PDB entry 7ST9 | electron microscopy, 2.20 A resolution | chains C and D of the 10 polymer chains in the assembly

[Chain C]
Protein: Replication factor C subunit 3
From: Saccharomyces cerevisiae (strain ATCC 204508 / S288c)
UniProt: P38629 (RFC3_YEAST); numbering as in UniProt (aligned over 1-340)
Chain sequence (340 residues; numbered 1 to 340; the number before each row is that of its first residue):
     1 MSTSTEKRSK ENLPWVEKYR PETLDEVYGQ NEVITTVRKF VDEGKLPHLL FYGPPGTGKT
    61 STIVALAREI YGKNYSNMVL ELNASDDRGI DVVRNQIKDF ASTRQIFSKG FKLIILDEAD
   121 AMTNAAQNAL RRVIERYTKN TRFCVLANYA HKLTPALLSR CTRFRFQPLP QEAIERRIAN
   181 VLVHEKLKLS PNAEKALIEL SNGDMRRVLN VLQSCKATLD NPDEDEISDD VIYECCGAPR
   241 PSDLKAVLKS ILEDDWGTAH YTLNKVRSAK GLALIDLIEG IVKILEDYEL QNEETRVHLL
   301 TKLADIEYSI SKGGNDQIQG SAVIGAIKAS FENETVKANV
Unresolved in the structure: 1-8, 334-340
Ion coordination: Mg2+: T60 (together with ATP-gamma-S)
Ligand contacts:
  - ATP-gamma-S (AGS; phosphothiophosphoric acid-adenylate ester), molecule 1: V16, Y19, R20, P21, E26, V27, Y28, P54, P55, G56, T57, G58, K59, T60, S61, N148, L169, R177, M205, R206, L209
  - ATP-gamma-S (AGS), molecule 2: R131, E135, A156, R160
  - glutamic acid / threonine: E289, L290, Q291, N292, T295, F331, E332, N333
Curated features (UniProtKB/Swiss-Prot):
  - binding site (ATP): V16 to Y19, R20, Y28, G53 to S61, N148, R206
  - modified residue: S2 (N-acetylserine)

[Chain D]
Protein: Replication factor C subunit 2
From: Saccharomyces cerevisiae (strain ATCC 204508 / S288c)
UniProt: P40348 (RFC2_YEAST); residues 1-353 here = UniProt positions 1-353
Chain sequence (353 residues; numbered 1 to 353; the number before each row is that of its first residue):
     1 MFEGFGPNKK RKISKLAAEQ SLAQQPWVEK YRPKNLDEVT AQDHAVTVLK KTLKSANLPH
    61 MLFYGPPGTG KTSTILALTK ELYGPDLMKS RILELNASDE RGISIVREKV KNFARLTVSK
   121 PSKHDLENYP CPPYKIIILD EADSMTADAQ SALRRTMETY SGVTRFCLIC NYVTRIIDPL
   181 ASRCSKFRFK ALDASNAIDR LRFISEQENV KCDDGVLERI LDISAGDLRR GITLLQSASK
   241 GAQYLGDGKN ITSTQVEELA GVVPHDILIE IVEKVKSGDF DEIKKYVNTF MKSGWSAASV
   301 VNQLHEYYIT NDNFDTNFKN QISWLLFTTD SRLNNGTNEH IQLLNLLVKI SQL
Unresolved in the structure: 1-18
Ion coordination: Mg2+: T72 (together with ATP-gamma-S)
Ligand contacts:
  - ATP-gamma-S (AGS; phosphothiophosphoric acid-adenylate ester), molecule 1: V28, Y31, R32, P33, E38, V39, T40, Q42, P66, P67, G68, T69, G70, K71, T72, S73, N171, L192, R200, L228, R229, I232
  - ATP-gamma-S (AGS), molecule 2: R154, E158, P179, R183
Curated features (UniProtKB/Swiss-Prot):
  - binding site (ATP): V28, R32, G65 to S73, N171, R229
  - modified residue: M1 (N-acetylmethionine)

[Interface between chain C and chain D]
Pairs across the interface (90):
  E11(C) with N57(D)
  N12(C) with A56(D); N57(D), hydrogen bond (backbone-side chain); P133(D); R165(D), hydrogen bond (backbone-side chain)
  L13(C) with N57(D), hydrogen bond (backbone-side chain); S161(D); G162(D)
  P14(C) with N57(D); L58(D); P59(D), hydrophobic; R165(D)
  W15(C) with N57(D)
  E17(C) with E158(D); S161(D)
  R20(C) with E158(D), salt bridge
  T60(C) with R155(D)
  N83(C) with R155(D)
  A84(C) with R107(D); S151(D); A152(D)
  S85(C) with R107(D); K111(D), hydrogen bond; A152(D); T156(D)
  D86(C) with K111(D), salt bridge
  D87(C) with R107(D), salt bridge
  D117(C) with R155(D), salt bridge
  E118(C) with R154(D), salt bridge; R155(D); R183(D), salt bridge
  N148(C) with R154(D), hydrogen bond
  Y149(C) with P179(D)
  D204(C) with S182(D), hydrogen bond
  R206(C) with E158(D), salt bridge; S182(D), hydrogen bond; R183(D)
  N210(C) with S182(D), hydrogen bond (side chain-backbone); R183(D); C184(D); S185(D)
  Q213(C) with N57(D), hydrogen bond (side chain-backbone)
  S214(C) with V48(D); S185(D)
  A217(C) with V48(D), hydrophobic; K51(D), hydrogen bond (backbone-side chain)
  T218(C) with V48(D); K51(D), hydrogen bond (backbone-side chain)
  L219(C) with K51(D), hydrogen bond (backbone-side chain)
  D220(C) with K51(D), salt bridge
  E234(C) with H44(D)
  G237(C) with R188(D), hydrogen bond (backbone-side chain)
  W256(C) with T316(D); K319(D); N320(D), hydrogen bond; S323(D)
  K270(C) with K190(D)
  G271(C) with R188(D), hydrogen bond (backbone-side chain); K190(D)
  L272(C) with R188(D)
  A273(C) with R188(D)
  K302(C) with W324(D)
  D305(C) with F327(D)
  I306(C) with F327(D), hydrophobic
  S309(C) with F327(D); S331(D)
  S311(C) with Y172(D); T174(D)
  K312(C) with Y172(D); N334(D); N335(D)
  G313(C) with Y172(D)
  G314(C) with D330(D)
  N315(C) with N302(D), hydrogen bond; D330(D), hydrogen bond (backbone-side chain)
  Q317(C) with H305(D)
  I318(C) with V301(D), hydrophobic; H305(D); L326(D); F327(D), hydrophobic
  S321(C) with H305(D), hydrogen bond; I309(D); S323(D)
  A322(C) with F327(D), hydrophobic
  G325(C) with N320(D); S323(D)
  K328(C) with N320(D)
  A329(C) with N320(D)
  E332(C) with T316(D); N320(D), hydrogen bond
Other interface residues (no listed pair), chain C (57 interface residues in all): P55, R207, C235, G257, H260, D276, Q319
Other interface residues (no listed pair), chain D (47 interface residues in all): D178, K186, F187, N317

[Overview]
57 residues of chain C and 47 residues of chain D are in contact, with 19 hydrogen bonds and 8 salt bridges.
Polar contacts include R20(C)-E158(D), D86(C)-K111(D) and D87(C)-R107(D). One ATP-gamma-S molecule is bound
between chain C and chain D.
Here chain C is Replication factor C subunit 3 and chain D is Replication factor C subunit 2, both from
Saccharomyces cerevisiae (strain ATCC 204508 / S288c). Entry 7ST9 (Open state of Rad24-RFC:9-1-1 bound to a 5'
ss/dsDNA junction) was determined by electron microscopy, deposited together with 7STE and 7STB.
